PDB entry 4I3T | X-ray diffraction, 2.10 A resolution | chains A and F

== Chain A (and F) ==
Name: Aldehyde dehydrogenase (NAD+)
Organism: Sinorhizobium meliloti
Notes: EC 1.2.1.3; chain F of this document is another copy of the same molecule, construct and numbering; everything in this record applies to it too
UniProt: Q92UV7 (Q92UV7_RHIME); residue numbers follow UniProt; this construct covers 1-485
Sequence (488 residues; each row starts with the number of its first residue; numbers below 1 keep their minus sign (Gly-2 is residue -2)):
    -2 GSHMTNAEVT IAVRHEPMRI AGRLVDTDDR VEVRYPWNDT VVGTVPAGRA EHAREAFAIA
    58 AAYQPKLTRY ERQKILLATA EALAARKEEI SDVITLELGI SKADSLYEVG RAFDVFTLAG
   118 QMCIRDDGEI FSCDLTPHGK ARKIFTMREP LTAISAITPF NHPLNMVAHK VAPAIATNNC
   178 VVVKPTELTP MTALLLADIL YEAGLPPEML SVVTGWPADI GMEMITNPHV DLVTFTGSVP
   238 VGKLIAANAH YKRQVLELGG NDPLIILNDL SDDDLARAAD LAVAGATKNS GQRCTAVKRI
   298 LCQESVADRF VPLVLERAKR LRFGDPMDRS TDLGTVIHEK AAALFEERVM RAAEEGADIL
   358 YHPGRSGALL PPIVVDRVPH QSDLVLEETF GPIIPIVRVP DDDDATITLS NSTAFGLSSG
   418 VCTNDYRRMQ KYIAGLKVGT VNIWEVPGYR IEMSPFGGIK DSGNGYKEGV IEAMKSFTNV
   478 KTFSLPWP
Unresolved in the structure: -2 to 10, 485
Differences from the reference sequence: expression tag (-2 to 0)
Reported in the primary citation:
  - binding site for phosphate ion: Arg108, His159, Arg290, Thr292, Arg447
  - conformationally variable residues (side-chain flip): Arg108
  - mutagenesis - R108A (40-fold), R290A (20-fold), R447A (30-fold): decreased catalytic activity on PnAA
  - mutagenesis - E385A (10-fold): decreased catalytic activity on NAD+
  - mutagenesis - C291A: abolished catalytic activity
  - mutagenesis - C291A: abolished catalytic activity on 3-OPP
  - specificity-determining residues: Glu184 (proposed by the authors, not directly observed)

== Interface between chain A and chain F ==
Residue-residue contacts (98; chain A residue first):
  Tyr104(A) - His135(F)  hydrogen bond
  Arg108(A) - His135(F)  hydrogen bond
  Asp111(A) - Thr133(F)
  Phe128(A) - Met450(F)
  Phe128(A) - Pro452(F)
  Ser129(A) - Ile448(F)
  Cys130(A) - Tyr446(F)
  Cys130(A) - Ile448(F)
  Leu132(A) - Ile448(F)  hydrophobic
  Leu132(A) - Met450(F)  hydrophobic
  Thr133(A) - Asp111(F)
  His135(A) - Tyr104(F)  hydrogen bond
  His135(A) - Arg108(F)  hydrogen bond
  Lys137(A) - Glu442(F)  salt bridge
  Lys137(A) - Tyr446(F)
  Arg139(A) - Ile440(F)  hydrogen bond (side chain-backbone)
  Arg139(A) - Trp441(F)  hydrogen bond (side chain-backbone)
  Arg139(A) - Glu442(F)
  Arg139(A) - Tyr446(F)
  Ile141(A) - Ser451(F)
  Glu146(A) - Ala431(F)
  Lys240(A) - Tyr248(F)
  Ala243(A) - His247(F)
  Ala244(A) - His247(F)  hydrogen bond (backbone-side chain)
  His247(A) - Ala243(F)
  His247(A) - Ala244(F)
  Tyr248(A) - Lys240(F)
  Tyr248(A) - Leu255(F)
  Tyr248(A) - Lys457(F)  hydrogen bond (side chain-backbone)
  Tyr248(A) - Asp458(F)
  Tyr248(A) - Gly460(F)  hydrogen bond (side chain-backbone)
  Tyr248(A) - Asn461(F)
  Arg250(A) - Asn461(F)
  Arg250(A) - Gly462(F)
  Arg250(A) - Tyr463(F)
  Leu255(A) - Tyr248(F)
  Ile430(A) - Lys478(F)  hydrogen bond (backbone-side chain)
  Ile430(A) - Phe480(F)  hydrophobic
  Ala431(A) - Glu146(F)
  Ala431(A) - Lys478(F)  hydrogen bond (backbone-side chain)
  Leu433(A) - Lys478(F)  hydrogen bond (backbone-side chain)
  Val435(A) - Lys478(F)
  Gly436(A) - Val477(F)
  Gly436(A) - Lys478(F)
  Gly436(A) - Thr479(F)  hydrogen bond (backbone-backbone)
  Thr437(A) - Thr479(F)  hydrogen bond
  Val438(A) - Thr479(F)  hydrogen bond (backbone-backbone)
  Val438(A) - Phe480(F)
  Val438(A) - Ser481(F)  hydrogen bond (backbone-backbone)
  Asn439(A) - Ser481(F)  hydrogen bond
  Ile440(A) - Arg139(F)  hydrogen bond (backbone-side chain)
  Ile440(A) - Ser481(F)  hydrogen bond (backbone-backbone)
  Ile440(A) - Leu482(F)  hydrophobic
  Ile440(A) - Pro483(F)
  Trp441(A) - Arg139(F)  hydrogen bond (backbone-side chain)
  Glu442(A) - Lys137(F)  salt bridge
  Glu442(A) - Arg139(F)
  Tyr446(A) - Cys130(F)
  Tyr446(A) - Lys137(F)
  Tyr446(A) - Arg139(F)
  Ile448(A) - Phe128(F)  hydrophobic
  Ile448(A) - Ser129(F)
  Ile448(A) - Ile141(F)  hydrophobic
  Met450(A) - Phe128(F)
  Met450(A) - Leu132(F)  hydrophobic
  Ser451(A) - Ile141(F)
  Pro452(A) - Phe128(F)
  Pro452(A) - Thr479(F)
  Ile456(A) - Asn476(F)
  Lys457(A) - Tyr248(F)  hydrogen bond (backbone-side chain)
  Asp458(A) - Tyr248(F)
  Gly460(A) - Tyr248(F)  hydrogen bond (backbone-side chain)
  Asn461(A) - Tyr248(F)  hydrogen bond (backbone-side chain)
  Asn461(A) - Arg250(F)
  Gly462(A) - Arg250(F)
  Tyr463(A) - Arg250(F)
  Tyr463(A) - Tyr463(F)  hydrogen bond
  Lys464(A) - Val477(F)  hydrogen bond (side chain-backbone)
  Asn476(A) - Ile456(F)
  Val477(A) - Gly436(F)
  Val477(A) - Lys464(F)  hydrogen bond (backbone-side chain)
  Lys478(A) - Ile430(F)  hydrogen bond (side chain-backbone)
  Lys478(A) - Ala431(F)  hydrogen bond (side chain-backbone)
  Lys478(A) - Leu433(F)  hydrogen bond (side chain-backbone)
  Lys478(A) - Val435(F)
  Lys478(A) - Gly436(F)
  Thr479(A) - Gly436(F)  hydrogen bond (backbone-backbone)
  Thr479(A) - Thr437(F)  hydrogen bond
  Thr479(A) - Val438(F)  hydrogen bond (backbone-backbone)
  Thr479(A) - Pro452(F)
  Phe480(A) - Ile430(F)  hydrophobic
  Phe480(A) - Val438(F)
  Ser481(A) - Val438(F)  hydrogen bond (backbone-backbone)
  Ser481(A) - Asn439(F)  hydrogen bond
  Ser481(A) - Ile440(F)  hydrogen bond (backbone-backbone)
  Leu482(A) - Ile440(F)  hydrophobic
  Pro483(A) - Ile440(F)
  Pro483(A) - Trp441(F)  hydrophobic
Also at the interface, not in a pair above, chain A (63 interface residues in all): Leu115, Glu126, Pro134, Thr143, Met144, Gln251, Leu253, Met426, Gly432, Ser459, Ile468
Also at the interface, not in a pair above, chain F (60 interface residues in all): Leu115, Thr143, Met144, Gln251, Leu253, Met426, Ser459, Ile468

== In short ==
The interface between chain A and chain F involves 63 residues on one side and 60 on the other; the contacts
include 35 hydrogen bonds and 2 salt bridges. Polar pairs include Lys137(A)-Glu442(F), Tyr104(A)-His135(F) and
Arg108(A)-His135(F). The paper reports a binding site for phosphate ion at Arg108(A), His159(A) and Arg290(A)
among others; R108A, R290A and R447A of chain A reduce catalytic activity on PnAA; 5 substitutions were tested
in all.
Both chains are Aldehyde dehydrogenase (NAD+) (Sinorhizobium meliloti). Entry 4I3T (Structure of
phosphonoacetaldehyde dehydrogenase in the apo state) was determined by X-ray diffraction together with 4I3U,
4I3V, 4I3W and 4I3X from the same study.
